6P3V - chain A; structure by X-ray diffraction, 2.50 A resolution.

[Chain A]
Molecule: N-acetyltransferase Eis
Organism: Mycobacterium tuberculosis (strain ATCC 25618 / H37Rv)
Notes: EC 2.3.1.-
Reference sequence: P9WFK7 (EIS_MYCTU); numbering as in UniProt (aligned over 1-402)
Amino-acid sequence (422 residues; numbered -19 to 402; the number before each row is that of its first residue; numbers below 1 keep their minus sign (Met-19 is residue -19)):
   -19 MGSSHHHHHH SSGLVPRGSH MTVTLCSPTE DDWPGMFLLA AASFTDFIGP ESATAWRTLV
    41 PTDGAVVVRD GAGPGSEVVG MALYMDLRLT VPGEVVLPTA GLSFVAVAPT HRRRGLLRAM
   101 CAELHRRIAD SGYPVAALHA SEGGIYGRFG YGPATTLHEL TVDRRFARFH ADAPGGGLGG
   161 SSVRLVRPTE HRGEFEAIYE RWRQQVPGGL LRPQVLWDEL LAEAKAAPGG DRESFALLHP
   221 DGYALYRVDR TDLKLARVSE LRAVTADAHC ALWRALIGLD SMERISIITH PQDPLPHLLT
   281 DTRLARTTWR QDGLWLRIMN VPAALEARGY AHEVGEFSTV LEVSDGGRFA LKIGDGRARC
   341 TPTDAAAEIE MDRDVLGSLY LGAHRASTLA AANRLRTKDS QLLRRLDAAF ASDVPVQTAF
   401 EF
Unresolved in the structure: -19 to 2, 52-55, 157-158
Differences from the reference sequence: initiating methionine (-19); expression tag (-18 to 0); engineered mutation Ala204 (Cys in P9WFK7)
Ligand contacts: NRV (N,N-diethyl-2-[(8-fluoro-5-methyl-5H-[1,2,4]triazino[5,6-b]indol-3-yl)sulfanyl]ethan-1-amine): Trp13, Asp26, Phe27, Ile28, Ser32, Ala33, Trp36, Arg37, Val40, Leu63, Met65, Ser83, Phe84, Glu199, Glu401, Phe402
Reported in the primary citation:
  - binding site for NRV: Trp13, Asp26, Phe27, Ile28, Ala33, Trp36, Arg37, Val40, Leu63, Met65, Ser83, Phe84, Glu401
  - mutagenesis - D26A (Kd 200 uM), W36A (Kd 200 uM), W36R, M65A, F84A (Kd 200 uM): abolished binding to NRV
  - mutagenesis - R37A (1.5- to 4.4-fold), R37G (Kd 1 uM): decreased binding to NRV
  - mutagenesis - L63A, S83G: unchanged binding to NRV
  - mutagenesis - D26A (2.3-fold), R37A, R37G: decreased binding to KAN
  - mutagenesis - W36R (Km = 352 +/- 77 uM), M65A (Km = 247 +/- 19 uM): increased binding to KAN
  - mutagenesis - D26A (2-fold), W36A (2-fold), W36R (3.3-fold), F84A (2-fold): decreased catalytic activity on KAN
  - mutagenesis - M65A (4.6-fold), S83G (2-fold): increased catalytic activity
  - mutagenesis - R37G, L63A: unchanged catalytic activity

[In short]
Chain A binds compound NRV. The paper reports a binding site for NRV at Trp13, Asp26 and Phe27 among others;
D26A, W36A and W36R, among others, abolish binding to NRV; 9 substitutions were tested in all.
Chain A is N-acetyltransferase Eis (Mycobacterium tuberculosis (strain ATCC 25618 / H37Rv)); the structure,
Crystal structure of Eis from Mycobacterium tuberculosis in complex with inhibitor SGT416, was determined by
X-ray diffraction (same publication as 6P3T and 6P3U).
